4S0T - chains B and E of the 4 polymer chains in the assembly; structure by X-ray diffraction, 3.14 A resolution.

== Chain B ==
Name: Nuclear receptor subfamily 1 group I member 2
Organism: Homo sapiens
UniProt: O75469 (NR1I2_HUMAN); residue numbers follow UniProt; this construct covers 130-434
Amino-acid sequence (315 residues; row label = number of the first residue in the row):
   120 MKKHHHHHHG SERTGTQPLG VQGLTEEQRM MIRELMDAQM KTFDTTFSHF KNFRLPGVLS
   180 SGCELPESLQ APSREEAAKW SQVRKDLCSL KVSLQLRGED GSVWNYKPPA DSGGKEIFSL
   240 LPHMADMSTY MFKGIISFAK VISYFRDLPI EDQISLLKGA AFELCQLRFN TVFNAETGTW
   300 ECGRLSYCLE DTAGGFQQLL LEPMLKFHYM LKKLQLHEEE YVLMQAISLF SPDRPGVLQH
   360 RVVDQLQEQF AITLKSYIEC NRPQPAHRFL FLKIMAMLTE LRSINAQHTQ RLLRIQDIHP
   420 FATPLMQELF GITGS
Unresolved in the structure: 120-141, 179-185, 432-434
Differences from the reference sequence: expression tag (120-129)
Small-molecule neighbours: 40U (N-{(2R)-1-[(4S)-4-(4-chlorophenyl)-4-hydroxy-3,3-dimethylpiperidin-1-yl]-3-methyl-1-oxobutan-2-yl}-2-cyclopropylacetamide): Leu206, Leu209, Val211, Leu240, Met243, Ala244, Ser247, Phe281, Gln285, Phe288, Trp299, Cys301, Tyr306, Leu308, Met323, Leu324, His327, His407, Leu411, Phe420, Ala421, Met425
Curated features (UniProtKB/Swiss-Prot):
  - binding site (hyperforin): Ser247, Gln285 to Phe288, His407

== Chain E ==
Name: Adnectin-1
Organism: Homo sapiens
Amino-acid sequence (120 residues; numbered -8 to 105 plus 11 insertion-coded residues; 5 numbers in that range are skipped by the numbering (no residue carries them; nothing is unmodelled there); the number before each row is that of its first residue; a row labelled like 26A-26D holds insertion residues (26A, then the next letters in order); numbers below 1 keep their minus sign (Met-8 is residue -8)):
    -8 MASTSGSTHY YKQTADLEVV AATPTSLLIS WPPPY
26A-26D YVEG
    27 VTV
    32 FRITYGETGG NSPVQEFTVP YWTETATISG LKPGVDYTIT VYAEMYPG
79A-79G SPWAGQV
    83 MDIQPISINY RTEGSGSHHH HHH
Unresolved in the structure: -8 to 5, 79D-79G, 95-105

== How chain B and chain E interact ==
Pairs across the interface - 28 pairs, chain B then chain E:
  Lys160(B) - Pro78(E)
  Lys252(B) - Thr49(E)
  Ile255(B) - Thr28(E)
  Ile255(B) - Tyr52(E)  hydrophobic
  Ser256(B) - Thr28(E)
  Lys259(B) - Val26B(E)  hydrogen bond (side chain-backbone)
  Lys259(B) - Glu26C(E)
  Lys259(B) - Gly26D(E)
  Lys259(B) - Val27(E)
  Lys259(B) - Thr28(E)
  Lys259(B) - Tyr52(E)
  Lys259(B) - Tyr77(E)
  Val260(B) - Tyr77(E)  hydrophobic
  Phe264(B) - Tyr52(E)
  Arg265(B) - Tyr77(E)
  Gln272(B) - Tyr52(E)  hydrogen bond
  Ile273(B) - Trp53(E)  hydrophobic
  Leu276(B) - Tyr52(E)
  Leu276(B) - Trp53(E)  hydrophobic
  Pro423(B) - Phe48(E)  hydrophobic
  Pro423(B) - Thr49(E)
  Leu424(B) - Val29(E)  hydrophobic
  Leu424(B) - Thr49(E)  hydrogen bond (backbone-backbone)
  Leu424(B) - Val50(E)
  Leu424(B) - Pro51(E)
  Glu427(B) - Pro51(E)
  Glu427(B) - Trp53(E)  hydrogen bond
  Glu427(B) - Thr54(E)
Interface residues without a listed pair, chain B (18 interface residues in all): Thr161, Thr248, Lys277, Leu428

== Summary ==
18 residues of chain B face 15 of chain E across their interface; the contacts include 4 hydrogen bonds. Polar
contacts include Lys259(B)-Val26B(E), Gln272(B)-Tyr52(E) and Glu427(B)-Trp53(E). Bound to chain B: compound
40U. Curated annotation (UniProt) lists 6 hyperforin-binding residues on chain B.
Here chain B is Nuclear receptor subfamily 1 group I member 2 and chain E is Adnectin-1, both from Homo
sapiens. Entry 4S0T (Structure of human pregnane X receptor ligand binding domain bound with adnectin-1 and
compound-1) was determined by X-ray diffraction, deposited together with 4S0S and 4XHD.
